PDB entry 9IKZ | electron microscopy, 3.14 A resolution | chains B and J of the 9 polymer chains in the assembly

== Chain B ==
Molecule: Non-structural protein 8
Organism: Severe acute respiratory syndrome coronavirus 2
Reference sequence: P0DTD1 (R1AB_SARS2); residues 6-192 here correspond to UniProt positions 3948-4134 (UniProt number = residue number + 3942)
Amino-acid sequence (187 residues; numbered 6 to 192; the number before each row is that of its first residue):
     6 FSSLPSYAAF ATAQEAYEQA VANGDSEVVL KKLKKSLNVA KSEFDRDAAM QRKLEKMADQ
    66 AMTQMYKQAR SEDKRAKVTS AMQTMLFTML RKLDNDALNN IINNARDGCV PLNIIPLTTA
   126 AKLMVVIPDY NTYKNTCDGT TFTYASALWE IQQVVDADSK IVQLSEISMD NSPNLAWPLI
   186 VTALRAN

== Chain J ==
Molecule: 27-nt RNA strand
Sequence (27 nucleotides; row label = number of the first residue in the row):
    24 UGACUGCUCC CUAGCAUGCU ACUACCG

== How chain B and chain J interact ==
Residue-residue contacts (5; chain B residue first):
  Asn43(B) - A47(J)  phosphate contact
  Val44(B) - C48(J)  sugar contact
  Lys46(B) - U46(J)  sugar contact
  Lys61(B) - G37(J)  hydrogen bond to the phosphate
  Lys61(B) - C38(J)  salt bridge to the phosphate
Interface residues without a listed pair, chain B (5 interface residues in all): Lys40

== Overview ==
Chain B and chain J each contribute 5 residues to their interface; the contacts include 1 hydrogen bond and 1
salt bridge. Among the polar pairs are Lys61(B)-G37(J) and Lys61(B)-C38(J).
Here chain B is Non-structural protein 8 (Severe acute respiratory syndrome coronavirus 2) and chain J is a
27-nt RNA strand. Entry 9IKZ (SARS-CoV-2 E-RTC bound to pRNA-nsp9 and GDP-BeF3-) was determined by electron
microscopy.
